Entry 8U7Z (electron microscopy, 2.97 A resolution); this record covers chains B5 and K4 of the 15 polymer chains in the assembly.

[Chain B5]
Molecule: Guanine nucleotide-binding protein G(I)/G(S)/G(T) subunit beta-1
Source organism: Homo sapiens
UniProt: P62873 (GBB1_HUMAN); residue numbers follow UniProt; this construct covers 1-340
Chain sequence (340 residues; each row starts with the number of its first residue):
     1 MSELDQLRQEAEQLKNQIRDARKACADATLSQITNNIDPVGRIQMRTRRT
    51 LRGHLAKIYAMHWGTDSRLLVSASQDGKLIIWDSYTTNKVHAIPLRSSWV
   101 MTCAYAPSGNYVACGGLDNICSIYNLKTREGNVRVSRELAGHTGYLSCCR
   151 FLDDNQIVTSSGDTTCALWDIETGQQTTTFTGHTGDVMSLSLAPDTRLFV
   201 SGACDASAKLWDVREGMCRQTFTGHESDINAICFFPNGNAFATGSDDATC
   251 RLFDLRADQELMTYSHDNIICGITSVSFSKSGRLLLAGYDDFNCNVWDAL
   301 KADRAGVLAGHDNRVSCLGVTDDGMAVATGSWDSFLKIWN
Unresolved in the structure: 1
Swiss-Prot annotation at these positions:
  - modified residue: Ser2 (N-acetylserine), His266 (Phosphohistidine)
From the paper describing this entry:
  - mutagenesis - K78E, K89E, A92D: abolished catalytic activity (ubiquitylation activity)
  - mutagenesis - K78E, K89E, A92D: abolished catalytic activity with BTB/POZ domain-containing protein KCTD5 (chain K4)
  - post-translational modification sites: Lys23

[Chain K4]
Molecule: BTB/POZ domain-containing protein KCTD5
Source organism: Homo sapiens
UniProt: Q9NXV2 (KCTD5_HUMAN); residue numbers follow UniProt; this construct covers 1-234
Chain sequence (234 residues; row label = number of the first residue in the row):
     1 MAENHCELLSPARGGIGAGLGGGLCRRCSAGLGALAQRPGSVSKWVRLNV
    51 GGTYFLTTRQTLCRDPKSFLYRLCQADPDLDSDKDETGAYLIDRDPTYFG
   101 PVLNYLRHGKLVINKDLAEEGVLEEAEFYNITSLIKLVKDKIRERDSKTS
   151 QVPVKHVYRVLQCQEEELTQMVSTMSDGWKFEQLVSIGSSYNYGNEDQAE
   201 FLCVVSKELHNTPYGTASEPSEKAKILQERGSRM
Unresolved in the structure: 1-151, 234
Swiss-Prot annotation at these positions:
  - modified residue: Ala2 (N-acetylalanine), Ser10 (Phosphoserine)
From the paper describing this entry:
  - mutagenesis - F128A, L161R: abolished catalytic activity (ubiquitylation activity)
  - mutagenesis - L209*: decreased catalytic activity (activity)
  - mutagenesis - L161R: abolished catalytic activity with Guanine nucleotide-binding protein G(I)/G(S)/G(T) subunit beta-1 (chain B5)
  - mutagenesis - L209* (10-fold): decreased binding to Guanine nucleotide-binding protein G(I)/G(S)/G(T) subunit beta-1 (chain B5)
  - mutagenesis - L209*: decreased catalytic activity with Guanine nucleotide-binding protein G(I)/G(S)/G(T) subunit beta-1 (chain B5)
  - mutagenesis - F128A: unchanged binding to Gbeta 

[Chain B5 / chain K4 interface]
Residue-residue contacts (8; chain B5 residue first):
  Thr128(B5) - Ser218(K4)
  Thr128(B5) - Gln228(K4)
  Arg129(B5) - Ala217(K4)  hydrogen bond (side chain-backbone)
  Arg129(B5) - Ser218(K4)  hydrogen bond (backbone-side chain)
  Arg129(B5) - Glu219(K4)  hydrogen bond (side chain-backbone)
  Arg129(B5) - Pro220(K4)
  Glu130(B5) - Ala217(K4)
  Arg134(B5) - Thr216(K4)  hydrogen bond
Also at the interface, not in a pair above, chain B5 (5 interface residues in all): Lys127
Also at the interface, not in a pair above, chain K4 (7 interface residues in all): Arg233
Interface features reported in the paper:
  - hot spots on chain B5 (mutagenesis) - K78E, K89E, A92D: abolished binding to BTB/POZ domain-containing protein KCTD5 (chain K4)
  - hot spots on chain K4 (mutagenesis) - L161R: abolished binding to Guanine nucleotide-binding protein G(I)/G(S)/G(T) subunit beta-1 (chain B5)

[Overview]
Chain B5 and chain K4 form an interface of 5 and 7 residues respectively; the contacts include 4 hydrogen
bonds. Polar contacts include Arg129(B5)-Ala217(K4), Arg129(B5)-Ser218(K4) and Arg129(B5)-Glu219(K4). The
paper reports that K78E, K89E and A92D of chain B5 abolish catalytic activity (ubiquitylation activity); a
modification site at Lys23(B5); 6 substitutions were tested in all.
Chain B5 is Guanine nucleotide-binding protein G(I)/G(S)/G(T) subunit beta-1 and chain K4 is BTB/POZ
domain-containing protein KCTD5, both from Homo sapiens; the structure, KCTD5/Cullin3/Gbeta1gamma2 Complex:
Local Refinment of KCTD5(CTD)/Gbeta1gamma2, was determined by electron microscopy together with 8U80, 8U81,
8U82, 8U83 and 8U84 from the same study.
